PDB entry 3N0F | X-ray diffraction, 2.70 A resolution | chain A

# Chain A
Molecule: Isoprene synthase
Source organism: Populus tremula x Populus alba
Notes: EC 4.2.3.27
UniProt: Q9AR86 (Q9AR86_9ROSI); residues 53-595 here = UniProt positions 53-595
Sequence (555 residues; each row starts with the number of its first residue):
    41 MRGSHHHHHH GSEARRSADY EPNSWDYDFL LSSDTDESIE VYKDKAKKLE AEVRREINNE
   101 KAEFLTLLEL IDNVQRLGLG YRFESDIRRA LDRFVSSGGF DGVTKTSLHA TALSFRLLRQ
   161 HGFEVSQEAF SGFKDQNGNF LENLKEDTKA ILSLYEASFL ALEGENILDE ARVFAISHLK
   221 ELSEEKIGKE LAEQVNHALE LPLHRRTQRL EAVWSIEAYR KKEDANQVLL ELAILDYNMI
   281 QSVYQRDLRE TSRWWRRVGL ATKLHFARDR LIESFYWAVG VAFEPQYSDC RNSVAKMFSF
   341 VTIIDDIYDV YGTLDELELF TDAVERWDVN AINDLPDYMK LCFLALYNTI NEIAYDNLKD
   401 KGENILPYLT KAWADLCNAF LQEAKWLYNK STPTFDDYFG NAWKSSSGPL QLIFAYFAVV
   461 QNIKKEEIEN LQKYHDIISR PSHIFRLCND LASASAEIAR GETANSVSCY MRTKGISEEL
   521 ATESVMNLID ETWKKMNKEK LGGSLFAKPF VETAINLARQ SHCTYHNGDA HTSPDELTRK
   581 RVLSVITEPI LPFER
Unresolved in the structure: 41-56, 73-77, 569-571
Construct notes: expression tag (41-52); engineered mutation Asp59 (Asn in Q9AR86), Arg308 (Lys in Q9AR86), Trp533 (Cys in Q9AR86)
UniProt features mapped onto this chain:
  - motif: Asp345 to Asp349 (DDXXD motif)
  - binding site (dimethylallyl diphosphate): Asp345, Glu423, Arg486, Asn489
  - binding site (Mg(2+)): Asp345, Asp349, Asn489, Ser493, Glu497
From the paper describing this entry:
  - self-association interface (contacts with another copy of this molecule); pairs are residue here / residue on that copy: Arg297-Lys399, Lys303-Lys399, Arg366-Asn370, Trp367-Asn370, Asn373-Asn404, Tyr387-Tyr387, Asn388-Asn391, Tyr395-Val298, Leu300, Val369, Ile372, Lys380, Leu381, Leu384, Ala385, Ala394, Leu398, Leu406

# Overview
Curated annotation (UniProt) lists 4 dimethylallyl diphosphate-binding residues and 5 Mg2+-binding residues.
The paper reports a self-association interface involving Arg297, Leu300 and Lys303 among others.
Chain A is Isoprene synthase (Populus tremula x Populus alba); the structure, Crystal Structure of Isoprene
Synthase from Grey Poplar Leaves (Populus x canescens), was determined by X-ray diffraction, deposited
together with 3N0G.
